Entry 4ACV (X-ray diffraction, 2.40 A resolution); this record covers chains A and B.

== Chain A ==
Name: Prophage lambdalm01, antigen B
Organism: Listeria monocytogenes
UniProtKB: G2K1X0 (G2K1X0_LISMO); residues 1-129 here = UniProt positions 1-129
Sequence (129 residues; each row starts with the number of its first residue):
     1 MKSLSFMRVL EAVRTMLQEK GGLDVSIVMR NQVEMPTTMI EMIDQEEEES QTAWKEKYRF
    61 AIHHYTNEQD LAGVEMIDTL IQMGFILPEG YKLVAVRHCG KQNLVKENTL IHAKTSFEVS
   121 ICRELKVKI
Disordered / not traced: 1, 49-53, 126-129
Differences from the reference sequence: conflict Met76 (Lys in G2K1X0)

== Chain B ==
Name: Prophage lambdalm01, antigen B
Organism: Listeria monocytogenes
UniProtKB: G2K1X0 (G2K1X0_LISMO); residue numbers follow UniProt; this construct covers 1-129
Sequence (129 residues; each row starts with the number of its first residue):
     1 MKSLSFMRVL EAVRTMLEEK GGLDVSIVMR NQVEMPTTMI EMIDQEEEES QTAWKEKYRF
    61 AIHHYTNEQD LAGVEMIDTL IQMGFILPEG YKLVAVRHCG KQNLVKENTL IHAKTSFEVS
   121 ICRELKVKI
Disordered / not traced: 124-129
Differences from the reference sequence: conflict Glu18 (Gln in G2K1X0), Met76 (Lys in G2K1X0)

== Chain A / chain B interface ==
Pairs across the interface (39):
  Lys2(A) with Gln82(B)
  Ser3(A) with Asp78(B); Gln82(B), hydrogen bond (backbone-side chain); His98(B)
  Leu4(A) with His98(B)
  Ser5(A) with Val74(B); Asp78(B)
  Phe6(A) with Gln102(B); Asn103(B); Leu104(B), hydrophobic; Lys114(B); Thr115(B)
  Met7(A) with Asp70(B); Leu71(B); Leu104(B), hydrophobic
  Arg8(A) with Leu71(B); Glu75(B), salt bridge
  Ile27(A) with Gln69(B); Leu104(B)
  Val28(A) with Gln69(B); Leu104(B); Val105(B); Lys106(B)
  Met29(A) with Leu104(B), hydrogen bond (backbone-backbone); Val105(B); Lys106(B), hydrogen bond (backbone-backbone)
  Met42(A) with Gln102(B); Asn103(B)
  Ile43(A) with Lys101(B); Gln102(B), hydrogen bond (backbone-backbone); Asn103(B)
  Asp44(A) with Gly100(B); Gln102(B)
  Gln45(A) with His98(B); Cys99(B); Gly100(B), hydrogen bond (backbone-backbone); Gln102(B)
  Glu47(A) with Arg97(B); His98(B), hydrogen bond (side chain-backbone)
Other interface residues (no listed pair), chain A (19 interface residues in all): Leu10, Glu11, Glu46, Glu56
Other interface residues (no listed pair), chain B (21 interface residues in all): Val96, Ile111

== Summary ==
Chain A and chain B form an interface of 19 and 21 residues respectively, with 6 hydrogen bonds and 1 salt
bridge. Polar contacts include Arg8(A)-Glu75(B), Ser3(A)-Gln82(B) and Glu47(A)-His98(B).
Here chain A is Prophage lambdalm01, antigen B and chain B is Prophage lambdalm01, antigen B, both from
Listeria monocytogenes. Entry 4ACV (Listeria monocytogenes Antigen B) was determined by X-ray diffraction.
